Entry 8WJF (electron microscopy, 2.02 A resolution); this record covers chains B and V of the 24 polymer chains in the assembly.

# Chain B (and V)
Molecule: Peptide 10, Ferritin heavy chain
Source organism: Homo sapiens
Notes: chain V of this document is another copy of the same molecule, construct and numbering; everything in this record applies to it too
UniProt: P02794 (FRIH_HUMAN); residues 1-183 here = UniProt positions 1-183
Amino-acid sequence (206 residues; numbered -22 to 183; the number before each row is that of its first residue; numbers below 1 keep their minus sign (Asn-22 is residue -22)):
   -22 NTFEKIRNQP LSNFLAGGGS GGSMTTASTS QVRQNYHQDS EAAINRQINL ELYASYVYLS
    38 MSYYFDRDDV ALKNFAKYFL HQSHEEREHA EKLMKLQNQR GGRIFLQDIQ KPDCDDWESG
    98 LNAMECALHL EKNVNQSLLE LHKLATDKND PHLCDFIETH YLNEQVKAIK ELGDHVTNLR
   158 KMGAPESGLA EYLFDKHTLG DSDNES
Unresolved in the structure: -6 to 5, 178-183
Sequence notes: engineered mutation Gln87 (Lys in P02794)
Curated features (UniProtKB/Swiss-Prot):
  - binding site (Fe cation): Glu28, Glu63, His66, Glu108, Gln142
  - site: Arg23 (Essential for association with cargo receptor NCOA4)
  - modified residue: Met1 (N-acetylmethionine), Thr2 (N-acetylthreonine), Ser179 (Phosphoserine), Ser183 (Phosphoserine)
  - mutagenesis: Arg23 (R23A: Abrogates interaction with NCOA4. Fails to localize to punctate lysosomal structures), Glu28 (E28A: Reduces iron binding and oxidation rate; when associated with Q-87), Glu108 (E108A: No effect on iron binding but the oxidation rate is severely reduced; when associated with Q-87)

# Chain B / chain V interface
Contacting residue pairs - 15 pairs, chain B then chain V:
  Lys109(B) - Gln8(V)
  Lys109(B) - Arg10(V)  hydrogen bond (side chain-backbone)
  Lys109(B) - Gln11(V)  hydrogen bond (backbone-side chain)
  Asn112(B) - Gln11(V)  hydrogen bond
  Gln113(B) - Gln11(V)
  Leu116(B) - Asn12(V)
  Leu116(B) - Pro128(V)  hydrophobic
  His119(B) - Pro128(V)
  Glu135(B) - Asp132(V)
  Asn140(B) - His129(V)  hydrogen bond
  Val143(B) - His129(V)
  Ile146(B) - Val9(V)
  Lys147(B) - Asn75(V)
  Gly150(B) - Gln8(V)  hydrogen bond (backbone-side chain)
  Thr154(B) - Gln8(V)  hydrogen bond
Also at the interface, not in a pair above, chain B (16 interface residues in all): Leu139, Lys144, Val153, Arg157
Also at the interface, not in a pair above, chain V (10 interface residues in all): Gln76

# Overview
16 residues of chain B and 10 residues of chain V are in contact; the contacts include 6 hydrogen bonds. Among
the polar pairs are Lys109(B)-Arg10(V), Lys109(B)-Gln11(V) and Asn112(B)-Gln11(V). Curated annotation
(UniProt) lists 5 Fe cation-binding residues and 3 mutagenesis sites on chain B.
Both chains are Peptide 10, Ferritin heavy chain (Homo sapiens). Entry 8WJF (Peptide 10/FTH1 complex) was
determined by electron microscopy together with 8WIQ and 8WIE from the same study.
